4X0T - chains B and C of the 4 polymer chains in the assembly; structure by X-ray diffraction, 2.40 A resolution.

[Chain B (and C)]
Molecule: Alpha-aminoadipic semialdehyde dehydrogenase
Source organism: Homo sapiens
Notes: EC 1.2.1.31, 1.2.1.3, 1.2.1.8; chain C of this document is another copy of the same molecule, construct and numbering; everything in this record applies to it too
UniProtKB: P49419 (AL7A1_HUMAN); residues 1-511 here correspond to UniProt positions 29-539 (UniProt number = residue number + 28)
Sequence (513 residues; each row starts with the number of its first residue; numbers below 1 keep their minus sign (Gly-1 is residue -1)):
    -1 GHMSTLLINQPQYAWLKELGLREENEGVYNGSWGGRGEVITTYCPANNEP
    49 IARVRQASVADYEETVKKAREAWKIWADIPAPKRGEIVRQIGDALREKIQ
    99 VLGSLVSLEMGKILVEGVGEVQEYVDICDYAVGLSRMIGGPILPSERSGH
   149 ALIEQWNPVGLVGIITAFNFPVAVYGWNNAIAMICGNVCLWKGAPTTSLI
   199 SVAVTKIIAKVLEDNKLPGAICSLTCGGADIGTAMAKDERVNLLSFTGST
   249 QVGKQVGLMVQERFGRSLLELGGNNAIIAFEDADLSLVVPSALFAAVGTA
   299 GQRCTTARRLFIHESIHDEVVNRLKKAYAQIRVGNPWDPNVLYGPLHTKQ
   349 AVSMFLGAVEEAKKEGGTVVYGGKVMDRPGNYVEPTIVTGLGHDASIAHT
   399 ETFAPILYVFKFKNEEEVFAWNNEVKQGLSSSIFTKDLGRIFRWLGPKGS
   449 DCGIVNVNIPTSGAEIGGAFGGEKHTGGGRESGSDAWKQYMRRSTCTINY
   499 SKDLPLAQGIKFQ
Disordered / not traced: -1 to 2 (chain C: -1 to 2, 511)
Glycans and other covalent adducts: 4-(diethylamino)benzaldehyde (3W9) linked to Cys302
Differences from the reference sequence: expression tag (-1 to 0)
Ligand contacts:
  - 4-(diethylamino)benzaldehyde (3W9): Glu121, Asn167, Phe168, Ala171, Val172, Trp175, Arg301, Thr303, Phe468, Glu479
  - NAD (nicotinamide-adenine-dinucleotide): Ile163, Thr164, Ala165, Phe166, Asn167, Lys190, Gly191, Ala192, Pro193, Gly226, Ala227, Gly230, Thr231, Phe244, Thr245, Gly246, Ser247, Val250, Val254, Glu268, Leu269, Gly270, Gly271, Glu399, Phe401, Leu427, Phe468, Thr474

[How chain B and chain C interact]
Contacting residue pairs (45; chain B residue first):
  Pro78(B) with Ser143(C); Glu144(C); Ser146(C)
  Ala79(B) with Pro142(C), hydrophobic
  Pro80(B) with Pro142(C); Ser143(C); Glu144(C)
  Lys81(B) with Glu144(C)
  Ser133(B) with Pro142(C)
  Arg134(B) with Leu141(C); Pro142(C); Glu144(C), salt bridge
  Met135(B) with Pro142(C)
  Ile136(B) with Pro142(C)
  Gly137(B) with Ile140(C)
  Gly138(B) with Pro139(C); Ile140(C), hydrogen bond (backbone-backbone)
  Pro139(B) with Gly138(C)
  Ile140(B) with Ile136(C); Gly137(C); Gly138(C), hydrogen bond (backbone-backbone); Ile140(C), hydrophobic; Ile151(C), hydrophobic; Glu152(C); Gln153(C)
  Leu141(B) with Arg134(C)
  Pro142(B) with Ala79(C), hydrophobic; Pro80(C); Ser133(C); Arg134(C); Ile136(C)
  Ser143(B) with Pro78(C); Pro80(C)
  Glu144(B) with Pro78(C); Pro80(C); Lys81(C), hydrogen bond (backbone-side chain); Arg134(C), salt bridge
  Arg145(B) with Pro78(C)
  Ser146(B) with Pro78(C)
  Ile151(B) with Ile140(C), hydrophobic
  Gln153(B) with Ile140(C)
  Leu436(B) with Ile439(C), hydrophobic; Asn456(C)
  Ile439(B) with Leu436(C), hydrophobic
  Asn456(B) with Leu436(C)
Interface residues without a listed pair, chain B (26 interface residues in all): Asp76, Glu152, Lys434
Interface residues without a listed pair, chain C (26 interface residues in all): Asp76, Met135, Arg145, Lys434

[In short]
The chain B/chain C interface involves 26 residues from each chain, with 3 hydrogen bonds and 2 salt bridges.
Polar contacts include Arg134(B)-Glu144(C), Glu144(B)-Lys81(C) and Gly138(B)-Ile140(C). Chain B binds NAD.
Covalently linked 4-(diethylamino)benzaldehyde: at Cys302(B).
Chain B and chain C are both Alpha-aminoadipic semialdehyde dehydrogenase (Homo sapiens); the structure,
Structure ALDH7A1 inactivated by 4-diethylaminobenzaldehyde and complexed with NAD+, was determined by X-ray
diffraction together with 4X0U from the same study.
